Entry 8G5A (electron microscopy, 3.30 A resolution); this record covers chains A and H of the 9 polymer chains in the assembly.

== Chain A ==
Name: Hemagglutinin
Source organism: Influenza A virus
Reference sequence: A4JZ28 (A4JZ28_9INFA); the author numbering skips numbers that UniProt does not, so the offset changes along the chain: 1-499 = UniProt 17-515; 501-511 = UniProt 516-526
Amino-acid sequence (637 residues; row label = number of the first residue in the row; note: 1 number in that range is skipped by the numbering (no residue carries it; nothing is unmodelled there); numbers below 1 keep their minus sign (Met-21 is residue -21)):
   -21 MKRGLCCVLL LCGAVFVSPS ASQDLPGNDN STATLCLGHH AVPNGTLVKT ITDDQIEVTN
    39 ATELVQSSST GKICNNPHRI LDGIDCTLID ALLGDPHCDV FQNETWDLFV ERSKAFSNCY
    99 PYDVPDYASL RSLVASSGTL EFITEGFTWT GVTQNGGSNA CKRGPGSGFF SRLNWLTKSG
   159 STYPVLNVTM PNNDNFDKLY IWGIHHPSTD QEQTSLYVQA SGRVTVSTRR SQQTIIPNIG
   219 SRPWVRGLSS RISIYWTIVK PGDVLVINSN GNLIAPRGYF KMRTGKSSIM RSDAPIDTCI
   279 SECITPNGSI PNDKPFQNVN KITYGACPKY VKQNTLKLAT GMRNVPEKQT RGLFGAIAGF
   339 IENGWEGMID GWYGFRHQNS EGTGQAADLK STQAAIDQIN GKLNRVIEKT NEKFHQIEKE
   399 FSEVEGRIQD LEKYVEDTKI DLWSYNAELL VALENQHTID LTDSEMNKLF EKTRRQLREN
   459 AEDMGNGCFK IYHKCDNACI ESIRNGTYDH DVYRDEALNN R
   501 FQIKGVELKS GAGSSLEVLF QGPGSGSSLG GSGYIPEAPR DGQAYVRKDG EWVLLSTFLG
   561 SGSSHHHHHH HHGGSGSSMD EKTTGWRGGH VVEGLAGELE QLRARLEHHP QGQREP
Unresolved in the structure: -21 to 8, 503-616
Construct notes: initiating methionine (-21); expression tag (-20 to 0, 512-616); conflict Asp31 (Asn47 in A4JZ28), Ile182 (Val198 in A4JZ28), Asp188 (Asn204 in A4JZ28)
Disulfide bonds: Cys14-Cys466, Cys52-Cys277, Cys64-Cys76, Cys97-Cys139, Cys281-Cys305, Cys473-Cys477
Covalently attached groups: N-acetylglucosamine (NAG) linked to Asn22, Asn38, Asn81, Asn483

== Chain H ==
Name: FL-1086 Fab heavy chain
Source organism: Mus musculus
Notes: antibody fragment or engineered binder
Amino-acid sequence (246 residues; row label = number of the first residue in the row; numbers below 1 keep their minus sign (Ala-1 is residue -1)):
    -1 ASQVQLQQSG AELMQPGASV KLSCKATGYT FAGYWIEWVK QRPGHGLEWI GEILPGIGST
    59 NYNGKFKGKA TFTADSSSNT AYMELSSLTT EDSAIYYCAR SGAQATFAMD YWGQGTSVTV
   119 SGASTKGPSV FPLAPSSKST SGGTAALGCL VKDYFPEPVT VSWNSGALTS GVHTFPAVLQ
   179 SSGLYSLSSV VTVPSSSLGT QTYICNVNHK PSNTKVDKRV EPKSCDKGSS LEVLFQGPLG
   239 HHHHHH
Unresolved in the structure: -1 to 0, 222-244
Disulfide bonds: Cys22-Cys96, Cys147-Cys203

== How chain A and chain H interact ==
Residue-residue contacts - 29 pairs, chain A then chain H:
  Tyr98(A) - Ile55(H)
  Thr131(A) - Asn59(H)
  Gly135(A) - Ser57(H)  hydrogen bond (backbone-side chain)
  Ser136(A) - Ile55(H)
  Asn137(A) - Ile55(H)  hydrogen bond (backbone-backbone)
  Asn137(A) - Gly56(H)
  Trp153(A) - Ile55(H)  hydrophobic
  Lys156(A) - Trp33(H)
  Lys156(A) - Phe105(H)
  Ser159(A) - Thr104(H)
  Ser159(A) - Phe105(H)
  Gln189(A) - Gly31(H)
  Gln189(A) - Tyr32(H)  hydrogen bond
  Gln189(A) - Ala101(H)
  Gln189(A) - Gln102(H)  hydrogen bond
  Glu190(A) - Ala30(H)
  Glu190(A) - Gly31(H)
  Glu190(A) - Gly54(H)
  Glu190(A) - Ile55(H)
  Thr192(A) - Ala101(H)
  Thr192(A) - Phe105(H)
  Ser193(A) - Gly31(H)  hydrogen bond (side chain-backbone)
  Ser193(A) - Trp33(H)  hydrogen bond (backbone-side chain)
  Ser193(A) - Phe105(H)
  Leu194(A) - Leu52(H)  hydrophobic
  Val196(A) - Phe105(H)  hydrophobic
  Leu226(A) - Gly54(H)
  Leu226(A) - Ile55(H)
  Ser228(A) - Ile55(H)
Also at the interface, not in a pair above, chain A (22 interface residues in all): Ser145, Thr155, Gly158, His183, Trp222, Gly225
Also at the interface, not in a pair above, chain H (18 interface residues in all): Glu50, Thr58, Ser74, Gly100

== Summary ==
Chain A and chain H form an interface of 22 and 18 residues respectively, with 6 hydrogen bonds. Among the
polar pairs are Gly135(A)-Ser57(H), Gln189(A)-Tyr32(H) and Gln189(A)-Gln102(H). N-acetylglucosamine is
covalently linked to Asn22(A), Asn38(A), Asn81(A) and Asn483(A).
Chain A is Hemagglutinin (Influenza A virus) and chain H is FL-1086 Fab heavy chain (Mus musculus); the
structure, X-31 hemagglutinin in complex with FL-1061 Fab, was determined by electron microscopy.
